Entry 2Q76 (X-ray diffraction, 2.00 A resolution); this record covers chains A and B.

== Chain A ==
Molecule: Fab F10.6.6 fragment Light Chain
Organism: Mus musculus
Notes: fragment: domain VL and CL; antibody fragment or engineered binder
Amino-acid sequence (212 residues; row label = number of the first residue in the row):
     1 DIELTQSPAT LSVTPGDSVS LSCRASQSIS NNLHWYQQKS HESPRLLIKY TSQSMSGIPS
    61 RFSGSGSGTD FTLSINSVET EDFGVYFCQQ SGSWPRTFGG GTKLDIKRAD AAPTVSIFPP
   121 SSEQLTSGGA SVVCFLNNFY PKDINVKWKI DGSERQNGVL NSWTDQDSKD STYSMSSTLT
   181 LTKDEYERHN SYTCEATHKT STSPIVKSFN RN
Disulfides: Cys-23/Cys-88, Cys-134/Cys-194
What the authors report for this chain:
  - conformationally variable residues (loop rearrangement, side-chain flip): Gly-92, Ser-93, Trp-94

== Chain B ==
Molecule: Fab F10.6.6 fragment Heavy Chain
Organism: Mus musculus
Notes: fragment: domain VH and CH1; antibody fragment or engineered binder
Amino-acid sequence (216 residues; each row starts with the number of its first residue):
     1 EVQLEQSGAE LMKPGASVKI SCKATGYTFT TYWIEWIKQR PGHSLEWIGE ILPGSDSTYY
    61 NEKVKGKVTF TADASSNTAY MQLSSLTSED SAVYYCARGD GFYVYWGQGT TLTVSSASTT
   121 PPSVYPLAPG SAAQTNSMVT LGCLVKGYFP EPVTVTWNSG SLSSGVHTFP AVLQSDLYTL
   181 SSSVTVPSSP WPSETVTCNV AHPASSTKVD KKIVPR
Not modelled in the structure: 131-133
Disulfides: Cys-22/Cys-96, Cys-143/Cys-198
What the authors report for this chain:
  - conformationally variable residues (loop rearrangement, side-chain flip): Glu-35, Arg-40 to Leu-45, Asn-61 to Lys-67

== Interface between chain A and chain B ==
Contacting residue pairs (82; chain A residue first):
  His-34(A) with Gly-101(B); Phe-102(B)
  Tyr-36(A) with Phe-102(B); Tyr-103(B), hydrogen bond (side chain-backbone); Trp-106(B)
  Gln-38(A) with Gln-39(B), hydrogen bond; Tyr-95(B), hydrogen bond
  Glu-42(A) with Tyr-95(B), hydrogen bond (backbone-side chain)
  Ser-43(A) with Tyr-95(B); Trp-106(B); Gly-107(B)
  Pro-44(A) with Leu-45(B), hydrophobic; Trp-106(B), hydrogen bond (backbone-side chain)
  Leu-46(A) with Phe-102(B), hydrophobic; Tyr-103(B); Val-104(B), hydrophobic
  Lys-49(A) with Phe-102(B)
  Tyr-50(A) with Gly-101(B); Phe-102(B), hydrophobic
  Met-55(A) with Val-104(B), hydrophobic
  Phe-87(A) with Gln-39(B); Ser-44(B); Leu-45(B), hydrophobic
  Gln-89(A) with Gly-101(B), hydrogen bond (side chain-backbone); Phe-102(B); Tyr-103(B)
  Ser-91(A) with Gly-101(B)
  Trp-94(A) with Trp-47(B); Glu-50(B); Tyr-59(B)
  Pro-95(A) with Trp-47(B), hydrophobic; Tyr-59(B); Asn-61(B)
  Arg-96(A) with Trp-47(B); Tyr-103(B)
  Phe-98(A) with Ile-37(B), hydrophobic; Leu-45(B), hydrophobic; Tyr-103(B), hydrophobic
  Gly-99(A) with Ser-44(B), hydrogen bond (backbone-side chain)
  Gly-100(A) with Ser-44(B)
  Ser-116(A) with Thr-140(B)
  Phe-118(A) with Leu-127(B); Ala-128(B); Pro-129(B); Thr-140(B)
  Pro-119(A) with Arg-216(B), hydrogen bond (backbone-side chain)
  Pro-120(A) with Arg-216(B), hydrogen bond (backbone-side chain)
  Ser-121(A) with Tyr-125(B); Pro-126(B); Arg-216(B)
  Ser-122(A) with Arg-216(B)
  Glu-123(A) with Pro-126(B); Lys-211(B), salt bridge
  Gln-124(A) with Tyr-125(B); Lys-146(B)
  Ser-127(A) with Tyr-125(B), hydrogen bond
  Ser-131(A) with Leu-144(B); Lys-146(B)
  Val-133(A) with Leu-127(B), hydrophobic
  Phe-135(A) with Leu-127(B), hydrophobic; Phe-169(B), hydrophobic; Ser-181(B); Ser-182(B); Ser-183(B)
  Asn-137(A) with His-167(B); Phe-169(B); Ser-183(B), hydrogen bond
  Asn-138(A) with His-167(B), hydrogen bond
  Leu-160(A) with Val-172(B), hydrophobic; Thr-179(B)
  Asn-161(A) with Val-172(B)
  Ser-162(A) with Phe-169(B); Pro-170(B), hydrogen bond (side chain-backbone); Val-172(B)
  Trp-163(A) with Pro-170(B)
  Thr-164(A) with Phe-169(B)
  Asp-167(A) with His-167(B)
  Ser-174(A) with His-167(B), hydrogen bond; Phe-169(B)
  Met-175(A) with Phe-169(B)
  Ser-176(A) with Phe-169(B); Ser-181(B), hydrogen bond
Interface residues without a listed pair, chain A (45 interface residues in all): Asp-1, Thr-178, Thr-180
Interface residues without a listed pair, chain B (39 interface residues in all): Glu-35, His-43, Asp-100, Leu-141, Gly-142, Thr-168
The authors on this interface:
  - interface residues, chain A: Ser-91(A), Trp-94(A), Pro-95(A), Arg-96(A)
  - interface residues, chain B: Trp-47(B)

== In short ==
Chain A and chain B form an interface of 45 and 39 residues respectively; the contacts include 15 hydrogen
bonds and 1 salt bridge. Polar contacts include Glu-123(A)/Lys-211(B), Tyr-36(A)/Tyr-103(B) and
Gln-38(A)/Gln-39(B). From the paper: interface residues Ser-91(A), Trp-94(A) and Trp-47(B) among others;
conformational variability at Gly-92(A), Ser-93(A) and Glu-35(B) among others.
Here chain A is Fab F10.6.6 fragment Light Chain and chain B is Fab F10.6.6 fragment Heavy Chain, both from
Mus musculus. Entry 2Q76 (Mouse anti-hen egg white lysozyme antibody F10.6.6 Fab fragment) was determined by
X-ray diffraction.
